Entry 8Q2D (X-ray diffraction, 2.08 A resolution); this record covers chain A.

# Chain A
Protein: Intermembrane transport lipoprotein PqiC
Organism: Escherichia coli
UniProt: P0AB10 (PQIC_ECOLI); residue numbers follow UniProt; this construct covers 17-187
Chain sequence (173 residues; row label = number of the first residue in the row):
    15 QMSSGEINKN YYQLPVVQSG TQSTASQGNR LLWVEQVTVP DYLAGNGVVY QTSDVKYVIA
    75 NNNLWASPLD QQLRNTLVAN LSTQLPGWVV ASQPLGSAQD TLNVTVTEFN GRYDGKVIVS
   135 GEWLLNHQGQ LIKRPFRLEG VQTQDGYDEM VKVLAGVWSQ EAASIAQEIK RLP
Disordered / not traced: 15-21, 32-44
Differences from the reference sequence: expression tag (15-16)
From the paper describing this entry:
  - conformationally variable residues (order/disorder transition): Gln32 to Arg44
  - mutagenesis - D55A, L78D, D84A, D84K, R88M: decreased growth in response to LSB
  - mutagenesis - D55K: decreased growth
  - mutagenesis - D55A/D84A, D55K/D84K: unchanged growth in response to LSB
  - mutagenesis - D55A/D84A, D55K/D84K: decreased expression

# In short
From the paper: D55A, L78D and D84A, among others, reduce growth in response to LSB; conformational
variability at Gln32; 8 substitutions were tested in all.
Chain A is Intermembrane transport lipoprotein PqiC (Escherichia coli); the structure, Crystal structure of
the E. coli PqiC Lipoprotein residues 17-187, was determined by X-ray diffraction together with 8Q2C from the
same study.
